2BTS - chain A; structure by X-ray diffraction, 1.99 A resolution.

Chain A:
Protein: Cell division protein kinase 2
Organism: Homo sapiens
Notes: EC 2.7.1.37
Reference sequence: P24941 (CDK2_HUMAN); residue numbers follow UniProt; this construct covers 1-298
Amino-acid sequence (298 residues; numbered 1 to 298; the number before each row is that of its first residue):
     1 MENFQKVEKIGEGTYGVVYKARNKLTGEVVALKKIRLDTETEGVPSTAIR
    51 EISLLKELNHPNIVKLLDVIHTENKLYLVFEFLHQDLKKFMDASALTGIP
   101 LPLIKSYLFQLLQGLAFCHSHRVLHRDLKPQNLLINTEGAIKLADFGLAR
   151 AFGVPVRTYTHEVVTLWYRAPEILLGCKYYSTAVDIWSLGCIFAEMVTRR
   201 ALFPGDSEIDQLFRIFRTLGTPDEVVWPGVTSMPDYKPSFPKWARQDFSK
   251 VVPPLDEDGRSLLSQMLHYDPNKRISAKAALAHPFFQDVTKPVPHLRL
Unresolved in the structure: 37-45, 149-163
Residues lining bound ligands: pnu-230032 (U32; 4-[(5-isopropyl-1,3-thiazol-2-yl)amino]benzenesulfonamide): Ile10, Val18, Ala31, Val64, Phe80, Glu81, Phe82, Leu83, His84, Gln85, Asp86, Lys89, Leu134, Ala144, Asp145

Summary:
Bound to chain A: pnu-230032.
Chain A is Cell division protein kinase 2 (Homo sapiens); the structure, Structure of CDK2 complexed with
pnu-230032, was determined by X-ray diffraction (same publication as 2BTR).
